PDB entry 5U66 | X-ray diffraction, 1.70 A resolution | chains B and A

Chain B:
Molecule: Stapled peptide from domain B of protein A
Amino-acid sequence (15 residues; numbered 5000 to 5014; the number before each row is that of its first residue):
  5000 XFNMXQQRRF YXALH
Modified residues: SIN (succinic acid) at position 5000; 85J (N-propyl-L-glutamine) at position 5004; 85G (N-ethyl-L-glutamine) at position 5011
Covalent attachments: covalent link 85J_5004-85G_5011

Chain A:
Molecule: IgG1 fc derived from CD4-fc fusion
From: Homo sapiens
UniProt: Q6MZV7 (Q6MZV7_HUMAN); residues 237-443 here correspond to UniProt positions 263-469 (UniProt number = residue number + 26)
Amino-acid sequence (207 residues; row label = number of the first residue in the row):
   237 GPSVFLFPPK PKDTLMISRT PEVTCVVVDV SHEDPEVKFN WYVDGVEVHN AKTKPREEQY
   297 NSTYRVVSVL TVLHQDWLNG KEYKCKVSNK ALPAPIEKTI SKAKGQPREP QVYTLPPSRE
   357 EMTKNQVSLT CLVKGFYPSD IAVEWESNGQ PENNYKTTPP VLDSDGSFFL YSKLTVDKSR
   417 WQQGNVFSCS VMHEALHNHY TQKSLSL
Disulfides: Cys261-Cys321, Cys367-Cys425
Covalent attachments: glycan linked to Asn297

Interface between chain B and chain A:
Pairs across the interface (24; chain B residue first):
  Phe5001(B) with Met252(A), hydrophobic; Ser254(A); Tyr436(A), hydrophobic
  Met5003(B) with Tyr436(A), hydrophobic
  Gln5005(B) with Ile253(A)
  Gln5006(B) with Leu251(A), hydrogen bond (side chain-backbone); Met252(A); Ile253(A), hydrogen bond (side chain-backbone); Asn434(A), hydrogen bond (side chain-backbone); His435(A)
  Arg5007(B) with Asn434(A), hydrogen bond
  Phe5009(B) with Leu251(A); Ile253(A), hydrophobic; His310(A); Gln311(A); His435(A)
  Tyr5010(B) with Leu432(A); His433(A); Asn434(A); His435(A)
  Leu5013(B) with Gln311(A); Leu314(A), hydrophobic; Asn315(A)
  His5014(B) with Asn315(A)
Also at the interface, not in a pair above, chain B (10 interface residues in all): SIN_5000
Also at the interface, not in a pair above, chain A (14 interface residues in all): Pro387

Summary:
10 residues of chain B face 14 of chain A across their interface; the contacts include 4 hydrogen bonds. Polar
pairs include Gln5006(B)-Leu251(A), Gln5006(B)-Ile253(A) and Gln5006(B)-Asn434(A). N-acetylglucosamine is
covalently linked to Asn297(A).
Here chain B is Stapled peptide from domain B of protein A and chain A is IgG1 fc derived from CD4-fc fusion
(Homo sapiens). Entry 5U66 (Modified single helix from the B-domain of protein A bound to IgG1 Fc) was
determined by X-ray diffraction (same publication as 5U52 and 5U4Y).
